5D0Z - chains H and Z of the 28 polymer chains in the assembly; structure by X-ray diffraction, 2.90 A resolution.

Chain H:
Name: Proteasome subunit beta type-2
From: Saccharomyces cerevisiae (strain ATCC 204508 / S288c)
Notes: EC 3.4.25.1
UniProtKB: P25043 (PSB2_YEAST); residues 1-232 here correspond to UniProt positions 30-261 (UniProt number = residue number + 29)
Amino-acid sequence (232 residues; each row starts with the number of its first residue):
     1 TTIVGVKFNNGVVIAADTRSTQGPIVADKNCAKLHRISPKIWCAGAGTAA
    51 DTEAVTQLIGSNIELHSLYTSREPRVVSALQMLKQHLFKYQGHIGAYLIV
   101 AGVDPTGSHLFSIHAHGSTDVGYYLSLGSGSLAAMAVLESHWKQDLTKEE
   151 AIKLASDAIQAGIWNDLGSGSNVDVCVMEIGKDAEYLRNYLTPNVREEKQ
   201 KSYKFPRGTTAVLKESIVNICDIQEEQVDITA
Unresolved in the structure: 223-232
Covalent attachments: CARFILZOMIB, bound form (3BV) linked to Thr1
Small-molecule neighbours:
  - CARFILZOMIB, bound form (3BV; N-{(2S)-2-[(morpholin-4-ylacetyl)amino]-4-phenylbutanoyl}-L-leucyl-N-[(2R,3S,4S)-1,3-dihydroxy-2,6-dimethylheptan-4-yl]-L-phenylalaninamide), molecule 1: Arg19, Ser20, Thr21, Gln22, Ala27, Cys31, Lys33, Gly45, Ala46, Gly47, Thr48, Ala49, Thr52, Ser129, Gly168
  - CARFILZOMIB, bound form (3BV), molecule 2: Tyr97, His114, His116, Ser118, Asp120
Curated features (UniProtKB/Swiss-Prot):
  - active site: Thr1 (Nucleophile)
From the paper describing this entry:
  - catalytic residues: Lys33 (proposed by the authors, not directly observed)

Chain Z:
Name: Proteasome subunit beta type-6
From: Saccharomyces cerevisiae (strain ATCC 204508 / S288c)
Notes: EC 3.4.25.1
UniProtKB: P23724 (PSB6_YEAST); residues 1-222 here correspond to UniProt positions 20-241 (UniProt number = residue number + 19)
Amino-acid sequence (222 residues; numbered 1 to 222; the number before each row is that of its first residue):
     1 QFNPYGDNGGTILGIAGEDFAVLAGDTRNITDYSINSRYEPKVFDCGDNI
    51 VMSANGFAADGDALVKRFKNSVKWYHFDHNDKKLSINSAARNIQHLLYGK
   101 RFFPYYVHTIIAGLDEDGKGAVYSFDPVGSYEREQCRAGGAAASLIMPFL
   151 DNQVNFKNQYEPGTNGKVKKPLKYLSVEEVIKLVRDSFTSATERHIQVGD
   201 GLEILIVTKDGVRKEFYELKRD
Bound ions: Mg2+: Thr192, His195, Val198
Small-molecule neighbours: CARFILZOMIB, bound form (3BV; N-{(2S)-2-[(morpholin-4-ylacetyl)amino]-4-phenylbutanoyl}-L-leucyl-N-[(2R,3S,4S)-1,3-dihydroxy-2,6-dimethylheptan-4-yl]-L-phenylalaninamide): Arg101, Pro104, His108, Asp126, Pro127, Val128, Ser130

How chain H and chain Z interact:
Pairs across the interface (56):
  Arg19(H) - Ile196(Z)
  Arg19(H) - Asp222(Z)  salt bridge
  Pro24(H) - His195(Z)
  Pro24(H) - Ile196(Z)  hydrogen bond (backbone-backbone)
  Ile25(H) - Arg194(Z)
  Ile25(H) - His195(Z)
  Val26(H) - Glu193(Z)
  Val26(H) - Arg194(Z)  hydrogen bond (backbone-backbone)
  Val26(H) - Ile196(Z)  hydrophobic
  Ala27(H) - Arg194(Z)  hydrogen bond (backbone-side chain)
  Lys29(H) - Glu193(Z)  salt bridge
  Lys29(H) - Arg194(Z)
  Ile163(H) - Asp222(Z)
  Trp164(H) - Ile35(Z)
  Trp164(H) - Arg38(Z)  hydrogen bond (backbone-side chain)
  Trp164(H) - Arg221(Z)
  Trp164(H) - Asp222(Z)
  Asn165(H) - Tyr33(Z)
  Asn165(H) - Arg38(Z)
  Asp166(H) - Tyr33(Z)
  Leu167(H) - Arg28(Z)
  Leu167(H) - Ile30(Z)  hydrophobic
  Leu167(H) - Asp32(Z)
  Leu167(H) - Tyr33(Z)  hydrogen bond (backbone-backbone)
  Leu167(H) - Ile35(Z)  hydrophobic
  Leu167(H) - Ile196(Z)
  Gly168(H) - Tyr33(Z)
  Ser169(H) - Asp222(Z)
  Gly170(H) - Asp222(Z)
  Ser171(H) - Asp222(Z)  hydrogen bond (backbone-side chain)
  Asn194(H) - Lys220(Z)  hydrogen bond (backbone-side chain)
  Asn194(H) - Asp222(Z)
  Arg196(H) - Thr189(Z)  hydrogen bond
  Arg196(H) - Ser190(Z)  hydrogen bond
  Arg196(H) - Glu193(Z)
  Glu197(H) - Arg185(Z)  salt bridge
  Lys199(H) - Asp186(Z)
  Gln200(H) - Lys182(Z)
  Gln200(H) - Arg185(Z)  hydrogen bond
  Gln200(H) - Asp186(Z)  hydrogen bond (backbone-side chain)
  Lys201(H) - Glu179(Z)
  Lys201(H) - Asp186(Z)  hydrogen bond (backbone-side chain)
  Tyr203(H) - Phe149(Z)
  Tyr203(H) - Gln153(Z)
  Tyr203(H) - Leu183(Z)
  Tyr203(H) - Asp186(Z)  hydrogen bond
  Phe205(H) - Asn152(Z)
  Phe205(H) - Gln153(Z)
  Phe205(H) - Gln159(Z)
  Arg207(H) - Pro162(Z)
  Gly208(H) - Pro162(Z)
  Thr209(H) - Asn158(Z)
  Thr209(H) - Gln159(Z)
  Thr209(H) - Tyr160(Z)  hydrogen bond (backbone-backbone)
  Ala211(H) - Tyr160(Z)  hydrophobic
  Ala211(H) - Gly166(Z)
Also at the interface, not in a pair above, chain H (33 interface residues in all): Thr21, Gly23, Asp28, Ser129, Val195, Pro206
Also at the interface, not in a pair above, chain Z (33 interface residues in all): Ser34, Leu145, Glu161, Gly163, Glu218

In short:
Chain H and chain Z each contribute 33 residues to their interface; the contacts include 14 hydrogen bonds and
3 salt bridges. Polar contacts include Arg19(H)-Asp222(Z), Lys29(H)-Glu193(Z) and Glu197(H)-Arg185(Z). Bound
to chain H: CARFILZOMIB, bound form. Bound to chain Z: CARFILZOMIB, bound form. The paper reports the
catalytic residue Lys33(H).
Chain H is Proteasome subunit beta type-2 and chain Z is Proteasome subunit beta type-6, both from
Saccharomyces cerevisiae (strain ATCC 204508 / S288c); the structure, Yeast 20S proteasome beta5-T1S mutant in
complex with Carfilzomib, was determined by X-ray diffraction together with 5CZ4, 5CZ5, 5CZ6, 5CZ7, 5CZ8, 5CZ9
and 16 further entries from the same study.
